6NF2 - chains C and D of the 24 polymer chains in the assembly; structure by electron microscopy, 3.70 A resolution.

Chain C:
Molecule: VRC03 Heavy Chain
Organism: Homo sapiens
Amino-acid sequence (235 residues; each row starts with the number of its first residue; a row labelled like 76A-76G holds insertion residues (76A, then the next letters in order)):
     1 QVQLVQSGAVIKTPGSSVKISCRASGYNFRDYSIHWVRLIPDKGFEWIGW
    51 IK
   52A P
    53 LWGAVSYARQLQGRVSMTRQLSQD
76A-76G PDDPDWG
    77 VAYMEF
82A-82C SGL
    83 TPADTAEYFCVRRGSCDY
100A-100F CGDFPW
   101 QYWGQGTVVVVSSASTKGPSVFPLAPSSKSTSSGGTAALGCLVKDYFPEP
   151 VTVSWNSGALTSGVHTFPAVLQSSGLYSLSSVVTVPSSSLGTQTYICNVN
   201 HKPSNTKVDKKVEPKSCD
Not modelled in the structure: 112-218
Disulfides: Cys-22/Cys-92, Cys-98/Cys-100A

Chain D:
Molecule: VRC03 Light Chain
Organism: Homo sapiens
Amino-acid sequence (209 residues; numbered 1 to 209; the number before each row is that of its first residue):
     1 EIVLTQSPGILSLSPGETATLFCKASQGGNAMTWYQKRRGQVPRLLIYDT
    51 SRRASGVPDRFVGSGSGTDFFLTINKLDREDFAVYYCQQFEFFGLGSELE
   101 VHRTVAAPSVFIFPPSDEQLKSGTASVVCLLNNFYPREAKVQWKVDNALQ
   151 SGNSQESVTEQDSKDSTYSLSSTLTLSKADYEKHKVYACEVTHQGLSSPV
   201 TKSFNRGEC
Not modelled in the structure: 103-209

Chain C / chain D interface:
Residue-residue contacts (24; chain C residue first):
  Leu-39(C) with Lys-37(D)
  Phe-45(C) with Pro-43(D), hydrophobic; Phe-93(D), hydrophobic
  Trp-47(C) with Glu-91(D)
  Cys-98(C) with Tyr-48(D), hydrogen bond
  Tyr-100(C) with Tyr-48(D); Arg-52(D)
  Cys-100A(C) with Tyr-48(D), hydrophobic
  Phe-100D(C) with Tyr-35(D); Gln-88(D), hydrogen bond (backbone-side chain); Phe-90(D)
  Pro-100E(C) with Thr-33(D); Tyr-35(D); Leu-45(D); Tyr-48(D), hydrophobic
  Trp-100F(C) with Tyr-35(D), hydrogen bond (backbone-side chain); Leu-45(D); Gln-88(D); Phe-93(D), hydrophobic
  Gln-101(C) with Leu-45(D)
  Trp-103(C) with Tyr-35(D), hydrophobic; Pro-43(D), hydrophobic
  Gly-104(C) with Val-42(D)
  Gln-105(C) with Val-42(D)
Interface residues without a listed pair, chain C (14 interface residues in all): Phe-91
Interface residues without a listed pair, chain D (13 interface residues in all): Tyr-86

Overview:
14 residues of chain C and 13 residues of chain D are in contact, with 3 hydrogen bonds. Among the polar pairs
are Cys-98(C)/Tyr-48(D), Trp-100F(C)/Tyr-35(D) and Phe-100D(C)/Gln-88(D).
Chain C is VRC03 Heavy Chain and chain D is VRC03 Light Chain, both from Homo sapiens; the structure, Cryo-EM
structure of vaccine-elicited antibody 0PV-c.01 in complex with HIV-1 Env BG505 DS-SOSIP and antibodies VRC03
..., was determined by electron microscopy (same publication as 6MPH, 6MQC, 6MQE, 6MQM, 6MQR, 6N16 and 4
further entries).
